8TLM - chains A and C of the 3 polymer chains in the assembly; structure by electron microscopy, 2.90 A resolution.

[Chain A]
Protein: Fab heavy chain
Organism: Oryctolagus cuniculus
Notes: antibody fragment or engineered binder
Sequence (225 residues; row label = number of the first residue in the row):
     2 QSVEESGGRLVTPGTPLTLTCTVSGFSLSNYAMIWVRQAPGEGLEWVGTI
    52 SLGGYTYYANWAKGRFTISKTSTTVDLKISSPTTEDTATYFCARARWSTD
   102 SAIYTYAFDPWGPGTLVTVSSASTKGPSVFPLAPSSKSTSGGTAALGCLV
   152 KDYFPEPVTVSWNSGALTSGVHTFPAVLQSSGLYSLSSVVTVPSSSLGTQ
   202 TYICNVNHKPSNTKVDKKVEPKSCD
Unresolved in the structure: 137-142, 223-226
Cystine bridges: Cys22-Cys93, Cys149-Cys205

[Chain C]
Protein: C-C chemokine receptor type 8, Green fluorescent protein fusion
Organism: Homo sapiens
Reference sequence: chimeric construct of P51685, P42212: residues 1-355 from P51685 (CCR8_HUMAN) positions 1-355 (same numbers); residues 369-605 from P42212 positions 2-238 (UniProt number = residue number - 367)
Sequence (671 residues; numbered -34 to 636; the number before each row is that of its first residue; numbers below 1 keep their minus sign (Met-34 is residue -34)):
   -34 MKTIIALSYIFCLVFADYKDDDDKGSENLYFQSGSMDYTLDLSVTTVTDY
    16 YYPDIFSSPCDAELIQTNGKLLLAVFYCLLFVFSLLGNSLVILVLVVCKK
    66 LRSITDVYLLNLALSDLLFVFSFPFQTYYLLDQWVFGTVMCKVVSGFYYI
   116 GFYSSMFFITLMSVDRYLAVVHAVYALKVRTIRMGTTLCLAVWLTAIMAT
   166 IPLLVFYQVASEDGVLQCYSFYNQQTLKWKIFTNFKMNILGLLIPFTIFM
   216 FCYIKILHQLKRCQNHNKTKAIRLVLIVVIASLLFWVPFNVVLFLTSLHS
   266 MHILDGCSISQQLTYATHVTEIISFTHCCVNPVIYAFVGEKFKKHLSEIF
   316 QKSCSQIFNYLGRQMPRESCEKSSSCQQHSSRSSSVDYILGNSLEVLFQG
   366 PMVSKGEELFTGVVPILVELDGDVNGHKFSVSGEGEGDATYGKLTLKLIC
   416 TTGKLPVPWPTLVTTLGYGLQCFARYPDHMKQHDFFKSAMPEGYVQERTI
   466 FFKDDGNYKTRAEVKFEGDTLVNRIELKGIDFKEDGNILGHKLEYNYNSH
   516 NVYITADKQKNGIKANFKIRHNIEDGGVQLADHYQQNTPIGDGPVLLPDN
   566 HYLSYQSKLSKDPNEKRDHMVLLEFVTAAGITLGMDELYKGSAWSHPQFE
   616 KGGGSGGGSGGSAWSHPQFEK
Unresolved in the structure: -34 to 32, 228-236, 266-272, 315-636
Cystine bridges: Cys106-Cys183
Sequence notes: initiating methionine (-34); expression tag (-33 to 0, 606-636); linker (356-368); conflict Leu413 (Phe46 in P42212), Leu431 (Phe64 in P42212), Gly432 (Ser65 in P42212), Leu435 (Val68 in P42212), Ala439 (Ser72 in P42212), Thr520 (Met153 in P42212), Ala530 (Val163 in P42212), Gly542 (Ser175 in P42212), Tyr570 (Thr203 in P42212), Lys573 (Ala206 in P42212), Leu598 (His231 in P42212)
UniProt features mapped onto this chain:
  - modified residue: Tyr433 (Z: -2,3-didehydrotyrosine)
What the authors report for this chain:
  - contacts within the chain: Ser247-Asn296
  - mutagenesis - Q91A, Y113A, F117A, M121I, Y172A, D178A, Q182A, Y184A, W251A, Y280A, H283A: decreased signaling

[Chain A / chain C interface]
Residue-residue contacts (20; chain A residue first):
  Asn31(A) with Gln98(C), hydrogen bond; Ser176(C), hydrogen bond (backbone-side chain); Gly179(C), hydrogen bond (side chain-backbone)
  Tyr32(A) with Gly179(C)
  Leu53(A) with Leu181(C), hydrophobic
  Arg97(A) with Ser176(C); Asp178(C), salt bridge; Gly179(C)
  Trp98(A) with Ser176(C); Glu177(C), hydrogen bond; Asp178(C)
  Ser99(A) with Ala175(C); Ser176(C), hydrogen bond (backbone-backbone)
  Thr100(A) with Gln173(C); Val174(C)
  Asp101(A) with Thr103(C), hydrogen bond; Gln173(C); Val174(C), hydrogen bond (backbone-backbone)
  Ser102(A) with Gln173(C), hydrogen bond (backbone-side chain)
  Tyr105(A) with Tyr187(C), hydrogen bond (side chain-backbone)
Interface residues without a listed pair, chain A (12 interface residues in all): Ser30, Ile104
Interface residues without a listed pair, chain C (13 interface residues in all): Phe186, Asn188

[Summary]
12 residues of chain A and 13 residues of chain C are in contact, with 9 hydrogen bonds and 1 salt bridge.
Among the polar pairs are Arg97(A)-Asp178(C), Asn31(A)-Gln98(C) and Asn31(A)-Ser176(C). The paper reports that
Q91A, Y113A and F117A of chain C, among others, reduce signaling; contacts within the chain involving
Ser247(C) and Asn296(C); 11 substitutions were tested in all.
Chain A is Fab heavy chain (Oryctolagus cuniculus) and chain C is C-C chemokine receptor type 8, Green
fluorescent protein fusion (Homo sapiens); the structure, Structure of a class A GPCR/Fab complex, was
determined by electron microscopy (same publication as 8U1U).
